Entry 4C3I (X-ray diffraction, 3.00 A resolution); this record covers chains A and E of the 14 polymer chains in the assembly.

== Chain A ==
Molecule: DNA-directed RNA polymerase I subunit RPA190
Source organism: Saccharomyces cerevisiae
Notes: EC 2.7.7.6
UniProt: P10964 (RPA1_YEAST); numbering as in UniProt (aligned over 1-1664)
Amino-acid sequence (1664 residues; numbered 1 to 1664; the number before each row is that of its first residue):
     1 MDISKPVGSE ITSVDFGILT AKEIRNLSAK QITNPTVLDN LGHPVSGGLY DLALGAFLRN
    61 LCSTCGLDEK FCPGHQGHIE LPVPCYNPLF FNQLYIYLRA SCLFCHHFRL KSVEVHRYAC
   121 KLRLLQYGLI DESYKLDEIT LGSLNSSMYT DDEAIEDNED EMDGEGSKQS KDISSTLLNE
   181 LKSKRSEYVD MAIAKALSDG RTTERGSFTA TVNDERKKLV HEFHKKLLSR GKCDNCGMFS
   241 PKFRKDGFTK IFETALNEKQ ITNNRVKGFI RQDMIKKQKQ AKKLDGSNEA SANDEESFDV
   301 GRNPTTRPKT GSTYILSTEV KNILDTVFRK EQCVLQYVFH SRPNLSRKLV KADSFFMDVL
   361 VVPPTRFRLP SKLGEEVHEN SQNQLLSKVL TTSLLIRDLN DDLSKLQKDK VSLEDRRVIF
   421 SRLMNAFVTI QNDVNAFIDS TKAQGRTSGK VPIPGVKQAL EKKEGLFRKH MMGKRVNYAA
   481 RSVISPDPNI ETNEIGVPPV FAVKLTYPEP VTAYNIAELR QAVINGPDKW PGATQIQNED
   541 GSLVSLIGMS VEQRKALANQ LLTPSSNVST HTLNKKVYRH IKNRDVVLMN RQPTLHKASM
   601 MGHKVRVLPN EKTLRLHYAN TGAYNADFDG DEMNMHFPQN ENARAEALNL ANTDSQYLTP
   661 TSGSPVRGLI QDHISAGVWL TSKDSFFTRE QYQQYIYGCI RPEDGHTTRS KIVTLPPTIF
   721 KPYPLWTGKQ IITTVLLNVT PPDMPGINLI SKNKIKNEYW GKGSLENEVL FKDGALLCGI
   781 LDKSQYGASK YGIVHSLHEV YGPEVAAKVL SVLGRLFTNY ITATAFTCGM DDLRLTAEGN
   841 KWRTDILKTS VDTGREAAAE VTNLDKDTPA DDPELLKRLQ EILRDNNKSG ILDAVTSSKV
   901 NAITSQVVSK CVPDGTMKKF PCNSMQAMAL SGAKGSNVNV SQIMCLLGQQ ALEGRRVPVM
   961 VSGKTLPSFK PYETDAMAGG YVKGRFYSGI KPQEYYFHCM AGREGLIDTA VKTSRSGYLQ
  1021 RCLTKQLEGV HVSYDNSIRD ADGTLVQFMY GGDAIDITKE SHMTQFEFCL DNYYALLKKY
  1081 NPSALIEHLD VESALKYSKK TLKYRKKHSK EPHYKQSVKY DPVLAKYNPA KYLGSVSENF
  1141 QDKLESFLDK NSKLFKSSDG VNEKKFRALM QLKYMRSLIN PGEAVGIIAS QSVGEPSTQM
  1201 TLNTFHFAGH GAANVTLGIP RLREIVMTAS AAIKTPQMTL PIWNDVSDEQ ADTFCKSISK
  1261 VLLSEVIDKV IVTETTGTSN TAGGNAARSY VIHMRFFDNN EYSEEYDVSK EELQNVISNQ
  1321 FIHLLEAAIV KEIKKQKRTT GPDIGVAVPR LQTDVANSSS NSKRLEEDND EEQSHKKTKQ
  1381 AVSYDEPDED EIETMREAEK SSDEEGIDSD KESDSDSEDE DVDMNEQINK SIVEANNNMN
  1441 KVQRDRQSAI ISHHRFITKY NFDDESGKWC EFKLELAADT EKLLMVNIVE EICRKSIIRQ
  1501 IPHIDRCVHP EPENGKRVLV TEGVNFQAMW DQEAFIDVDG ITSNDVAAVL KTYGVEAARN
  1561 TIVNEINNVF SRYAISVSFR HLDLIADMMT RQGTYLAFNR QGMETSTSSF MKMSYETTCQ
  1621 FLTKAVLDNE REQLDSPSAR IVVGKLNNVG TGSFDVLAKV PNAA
Disordered / not traced: 142-171, 276-311, 407-409, 448-450, 1154-1159, 1206-1213, 1279-1286, 1353-1437, 1664
UniProt features mapped onto this chain:
  - region: Pro992 to Glu1004 (Bridging helix)
  - binding site (Zn(2+)): Cys62, Cys65, Cys72, His75, Cys102, Cys105, Cys233, Cys236
  - binding site (Mg(2+)): Asp627, Asp629, Asp631
  - modified residue (Phosphoserine): Ser889, Ser1636
Metal / ion sites: Zn2+ site 1: Cys62, Cys65, Cys72, His75; Zn2+ site 2: Cys102, Cys105, Cys233, Cys236
From the paper describing this entry:
  - conformationally variable residues (helix shift): Lys1012 to Ser1016

== Chain E ==
Molecule: DNA-directed RNA polymerases I, II, and III subunit rpabc 1
Source organism: Saccharomyces cerevisiae
UniProt: P20434 (RPAB1_YEAST); numbering as in UniProt (aligned over 1-215)
Amino-acid sequence (215 residues; each row starts with the number of its first residue):
     1 MDQENERNIS RLWRAFRTVK EMVKDRGYFI TQEEVELPLE DFKAKYCDSM GRPQRKMMSF
    61 QANPTEESIS KFPDMGSLWV EFCDEPSVGV KTMKTFVIHI QEKNFQTGIF VYQNNITPSA
   121 MKLVPSIPPA TIETFNEAAL VVNITHHELV PKHIRLSSDE KRELLKRYRL KESQLPRIQR
   181 ADPVALYLGL KRGEVVKIIR KSETSGRYAS YRICM

== How chain A and chain E interact ==
Residue-residue contacts (112; chain A residue first):
  Ile130(A) with Met215(E), hydrophobic
  Asp131(A) with Arg192(E); Met215(E)
  Tyr134(A) with Arg192(E)
  Glu138(A) with Pro128(E)
  Gly200(A) with Lys171(E), hydrogen bond (backbone-side chain)
  Arg201(A) with Lys171(E), hydrogen bond (backbone-side chain)
  Thr202(A) with Lys171(E)
  Thr209(A) with Ser173(E), hydrogen bond; Gln174(E)
  Thr211(A) with Ser173(E)
  Val212(A) with Ser173(E)
  Asp214(A) with Arg177(E), salt bridge
  Glu215(A) with Arg177(E), salt bridge
  Asp1035(A) with Tyr168(E)
  Arg1039(A) with Tyr168(E), hydrogen bond (side chain-backbone); Leu170(E); Gln174(E)
  Gly1043(A) with Gln174(E), hydrogen bond (backbone-side chain)
  Thr1044(A) with Gln174(E)
  Leu1045(A) with Leu170(E), hydrophobic; Gln174(E), hydrogen bond (backbone-backbone); Pro176(E)
  Phe1048(A) with Tyr168(E), hydrophobic; Leu175(E), hydrophobic; Tyr208(E), hydrogen bond (backbone-side chain); Ser210(E); Tyr211(E)
  Met1049(A) with Tyr208(E), hydrogen bond (backbone-side chain)
  Gly1051(A) with Ser202(E); Thr204(E); Ser205(E), hydrogen bond (backbone-side chain)
  Gly1052(A) with Ser205(E), hydrogen bond (backbone-side chain); Tyr208(E)
  Asp1053(A) with Thr204(E); Ser205(E)
  Arg1105(A) with Arg207(E)
  His1113(A) with Thr145(E); His146(E), hydrogen bond (side chain-backbone); His147(E), hydrogen bond (side chain-backbone); Glu148(E); Val150(E), hydrogen bond (side chain-backbone)
  Tyr1114(A) with Thr145(E); His146(E); Lys152(E), hydrogen bond (backbone-side chain)
  Lys1115(A) with Gln32(E), hydrogen bond; Glu36(E), salt bridge
  Val1118(A) with Lys152(E); Ile154(E), hydrophobic; Ile199(E), hydrophobic
  Tyr1120(A) with Arg207(E), hydrogen bond (backbone-side chain)
  Asp1121(A) with Lys197(E), salt bridge; Arg207(E)
  Pro1122(A) with Arg207(E)
  Ser1137(A) with Ser205(E)
  Glu1138(A) with Ser205(E), hydrogen bond (backbone-backbone); Arg207(E), salt bridge
  Asn1139(A) with Thr204(E), hydrogen bond (side chain-backbone); Ser205(E), hydrogen bond (backbone-backbone); Gly206(E)
  Gln1527(A) with Ala138(E); Ala139(E)
  Trp1530(A) with Arg14(E), hydrogen bond (backbone-side chain); Ala138(E); Ala139(E); Val141(E), hydrophobic; Val142(E), hydrophobic
  Asp1531(A) with Arg7(E); Arg11(E), salt bridge; Arg14(E)
  Glu1533(A) with Arg14(E), salt bridge
  Val1538(A) with Val142(E), hydrophobic; His147(E)
  Asp1539(A) with His146(E); His147(E); Glu148(E), hydrogen bond (backbone-backbone)
  Gly1540(A) with Glu148(E)
  Ile1541(A) with His147(E), hydrogen bond (backbone-side chain)
  Leu1550(A) with Pro183(E)
  Lys1551(A) with Pro183(E)
  Thr1552(A) with Ile144(E); Pro183(E)
  Tyr1553(A) with Ile144(E), hydrophobic; His147(E); Val150(E); Val184(E)
  Gly1554(A) with Asp182(E); Pro183(E)
  Val1555(A) with Asp182(E), hydrogen bond (backbone-side chain); Arg212(E)
  Glu1556(A) with Leu149(E); Pro151(E); His153(E); Ile198(E); Arg200(E), salt bridge; Arg212(E), salt bridge
  Ala1557(A) with Leu149(E); Val150(E), hydrophobic
  Arg1559(A) with Arg200(E)
  Asn1560(A) with Leu149(E), hydrogen bond (side chain-backbone)
  Asn1564(A) with Leu149(E)
  Phe1579(A) with Thr204(E)
  Arg1580(A) with Thr204(E)
  Asp1587(A) with Arg200(E), salt bridge
  Thr1590(A) with Arg177(E); Arg212(E), hydrogen bond (backbone-side chain)
  Arg1591(A) with Arg177(E), hydrogen bond (backbone-backbone)
  Gln1592(A) with Arg177(E), hydrogen bond; Gln179(E)
  Gly1593(A) with Arg177(E), hydrogen bond (backbone-backbone); Gln179(E)
  Thr1594(A) with Gln179(E)
Other interface residues (no listed pair), chain A (68 interface residues in all): Ser207, Ser1037, Asp1042, Val1046, Gln1047, Ala1125, Asp1537, Thr1561
Other interface residues (no listed pair), chain E (54 interface residues in all): Ser10, Asn143, Leu164, Ile178, Glu203, Ala209

== In short ==
The interface between chain A and chain E involves 68 residues on one side and 54 on the other; the contacts
include 28 hydrogen bonds and 10 salt bridges. Polar pairs include Asp214(A)-Arg177(E), Glu215(A)-Arg177(E)
and Lys1115(A)-Glu36(E). Curated annotation (UniProt) lists 8 Zn2+-binding residues and 3 Mg2+-binding
residues on chain A. From the paper: conformational variability at Lys1012(A).
Here chain A is DNA-directed RNA polymerase I subunit RPA190 and chain E is DNA-directed RNA polymerases I,
II, and III subunit rpabc 1, both from Saccharomyces cerevisiae. Entry 4C3I (Structure of 14-subunit RNA
polymerase I at 3.0 A resolution, crystal form C2-100) was determined by X-ray diffraction, deposited together
with 4C3H and 4C3J.
